PDB entry 5W2A | X-ray diffraction, 2.90 A resolution | chains A and C of the 3 polymer chains in the assembly

# Chain A
Name: DNA polymerase kappa
Source organism: Homo sapiens
Notes: EC 2.7.7.7
Reference sequence: Q9UBT6 (POLK_HUMAN); numbering as in UniProt (aligned over 1-526)
Sequence (551 residues; each row starts with the number of its first residue; numbers below 1 keep their minus sign (Met-24 is residue -24)):
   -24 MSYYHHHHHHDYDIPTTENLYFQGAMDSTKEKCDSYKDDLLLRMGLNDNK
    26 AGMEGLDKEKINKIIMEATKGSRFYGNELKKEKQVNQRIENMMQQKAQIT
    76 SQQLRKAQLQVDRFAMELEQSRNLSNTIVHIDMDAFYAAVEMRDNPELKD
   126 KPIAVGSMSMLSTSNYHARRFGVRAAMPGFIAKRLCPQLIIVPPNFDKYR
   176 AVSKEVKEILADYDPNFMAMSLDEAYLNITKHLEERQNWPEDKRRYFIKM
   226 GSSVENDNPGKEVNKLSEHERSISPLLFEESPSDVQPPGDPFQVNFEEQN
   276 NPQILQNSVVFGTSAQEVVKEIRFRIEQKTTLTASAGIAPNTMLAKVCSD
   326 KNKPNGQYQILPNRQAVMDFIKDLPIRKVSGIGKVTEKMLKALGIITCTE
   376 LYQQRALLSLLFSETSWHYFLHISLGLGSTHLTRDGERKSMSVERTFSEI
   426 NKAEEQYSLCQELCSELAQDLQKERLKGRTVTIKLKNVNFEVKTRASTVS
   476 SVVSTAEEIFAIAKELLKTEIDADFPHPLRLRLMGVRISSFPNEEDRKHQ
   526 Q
Not modelled in the structure: -24 to 30, 225-281, 519-526
Differences from the reference sequence: initiating methionine (-24); expression tag (-23 to 0)
UniProt features mapped onto this chain:
  - binding site (Mg(2+)): Asp107, Asp198, Glu199
  - mutagenesis: Asp198 (D198A: Loss of DNA polymerase activity; when associated with A-199), Glu199 (E199A: Loss of DNA polymerase activity; when associated with D-198)
Ion coordination: Mg2+: Asp107, Met108, Asp198 (together with 0KX)
Ligand contacts: 0KX (2'-deoxy-5'-O-[(R)-hydroxy{[(R)-hydroxy(phosphonooxy)phosphoryl]amino}phosphoryl]cytidine): Asp107, Met108, Asp109, Ala110, Phe111, Tyr112, Ser137, Thr138, Tyr141, Arg144, Ala150, Ala151, Asp198, Glu199, Lys328
What the authors report for this chain:
  - binding site for the 13-nt DNA strand: Tyr112, Phe171

# Chain C
Molecule: 9-nt DNA strand
Sequence (9 nucleotides; each row starts with the number of its first residue):
     5 GCGGATCAG

# Interface between chain A and chain C
Contacting residue pairs (28; chain A residue first):
  Val60(A) - DT10(C)  phosphate contact
  Arg63(A) - DT10(C)  sugar contact
  Ser196(A) - DG13(C)  hydrogen bond to the phosphate
  Asp198(A) - DG13(C)  phosphate contact
  Glu199(A) - DG13(C)  sugar contact
  Lys321(A) - DG13(C)  salt bridge to the phosphate
  Val354(A) - DA12(C)  phosphate contact
  Ser355(A) - DA12(C)  sugar contact
  Gly356(A) - DC11(C)  sugar contact
  Gly356(A) - DA12(C)  hydrogen bond to the phosphate
  Ile357(A) - DA12(C)  phosphate contact
  Gly358(A) - DC11(C)  hydrogen bond to the phosphate
  Gly358(A) - DA12(C)  phosphate contact
  Lys359(A) - DC11(C)  hydrogen bond to the phosphate
  Val360(A) - DT10(C)  phosphate contact
  Val360(A) - DC11(C)  hydrogen bond to the phosphate
  Thr361(A) - DC11(C)  hydrogen bond to the phosphate
  Arg454(A) - DG5(C)  salt bridge to the phosphate
  Thr455(A) - DC6(C)  phosphate contact
  Lys468(A) - DG8(C)  phosphate contact
  Thr469(A) - DG7(C)  sugar contact
  Thr469(A) - DG8(C)  hydrogen bond to the phosphate
  Arg470(A) - DG7(C)  phosphate contact
  Arg470(A) - DG8(C)  salt bridge to the phosphate
  Ala471(A) - DG7(C)  hydrogen bond to the phosphate
  Ser472(A) - DC6(C)  phosphate contact
  Thr473(A) - DG5(C)  sugar contact
  Thr473(A) - DC6(C)  hydrogen bond to the phosphate
Interface residues without a listed pair, chain A (25 interface residues in all): Lys56, Arg352, Val467
Interface residues without a listed pair, chain C (9 interface residues in all): DA9

# Summary
Chain A and chain C form an interface of 25 and 9 residues respectively; the contacts include 9 hydrogen bonds
and 3 salt bridges. Among the polar pairs are Ser196(A)-DG13(C), Gly356(A)-DA12(C) and Gly358(A)-DC11(C).
Ligands of chain A: compound 0KX. The paper reports a binding site for the 13-nt DNA strand at Tyr112(A) and
Phe171(A).
Here chain A is DNA polymerase kappa (Homo sapiens) and chain C is a 9-nt DNA strand. Entry 5W2A (Structure of
human DNA polymerase kappa in complex with Lucidin-derived DNA adduct and incoming dCMPNPP) was determined by
X-ray diffraction, deposited together with 5W2C.
